PDB entry 7EGQ | electron microscopy, 3.35 A resolution | chains A and B of the 22 polymer chains in the assembly

Chain A:
Name: RNA-directed RNA polymerase
From: Severe acute respiratory syndrome coronavirus 2
Notes: EC 2.7.7.48
UniProt: P0DTD1 (R1AB_SARS2); residues 1-932 here correspond to UniProt positions 4393-5324 (UniProt number = residue number + 4392)
Chain sequence (932 residues; each row starts with the number of its first residue):
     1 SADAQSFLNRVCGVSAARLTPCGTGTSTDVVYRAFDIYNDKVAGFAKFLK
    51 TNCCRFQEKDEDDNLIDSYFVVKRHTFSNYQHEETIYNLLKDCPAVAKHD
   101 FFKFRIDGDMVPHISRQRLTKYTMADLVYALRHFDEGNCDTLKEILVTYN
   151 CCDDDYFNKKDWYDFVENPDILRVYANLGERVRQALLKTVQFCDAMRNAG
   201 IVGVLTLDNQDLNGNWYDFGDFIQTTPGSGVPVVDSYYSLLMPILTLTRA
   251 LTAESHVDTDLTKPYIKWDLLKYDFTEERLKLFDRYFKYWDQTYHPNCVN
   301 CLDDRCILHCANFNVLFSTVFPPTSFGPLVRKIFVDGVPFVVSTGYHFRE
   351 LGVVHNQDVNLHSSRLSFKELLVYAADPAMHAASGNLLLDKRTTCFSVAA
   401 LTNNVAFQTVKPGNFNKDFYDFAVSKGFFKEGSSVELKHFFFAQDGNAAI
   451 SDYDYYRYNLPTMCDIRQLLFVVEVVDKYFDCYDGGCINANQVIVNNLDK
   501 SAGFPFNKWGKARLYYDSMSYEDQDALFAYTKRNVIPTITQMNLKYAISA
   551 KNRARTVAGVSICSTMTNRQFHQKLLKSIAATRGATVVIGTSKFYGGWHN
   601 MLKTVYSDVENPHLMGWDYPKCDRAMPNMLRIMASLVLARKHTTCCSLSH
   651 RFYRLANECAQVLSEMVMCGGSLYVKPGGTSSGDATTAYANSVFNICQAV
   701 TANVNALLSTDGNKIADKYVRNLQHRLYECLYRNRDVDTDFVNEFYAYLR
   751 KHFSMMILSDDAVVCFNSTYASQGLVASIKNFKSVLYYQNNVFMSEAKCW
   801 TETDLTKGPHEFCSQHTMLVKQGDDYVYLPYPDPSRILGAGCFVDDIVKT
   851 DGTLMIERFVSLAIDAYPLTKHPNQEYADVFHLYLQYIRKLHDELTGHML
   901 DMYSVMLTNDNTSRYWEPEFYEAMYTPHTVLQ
Not modelled in the structure: 1-3, 930-932
Curated features (UniProtKB/Swiss-Prot):
  - region: Lys545 to Arg555 (Interaction with RMP Remdesivir), Thr582 to Pro620 (RdRp Palm N-ter)
  - active site: Ser759, Asp760, Asp761
  - binding site (Mn(2+)): Asn209, Asp218
  - binding site (Zn(2+)): His295, Cys301, Cys306, Cys310, Cys487, His642, Cys645, Cys646
  - site: Gln932 (Cleavage)
Bound ions: Zn2+ site 1: His295, Cys301, Cys306, Cys310; Zn2+ site 2: Cys487, His642, Cys645, Cys646

Chain B:
Name: Non-structural protein 8
From: Severe acute respiratory syndrome coronavirus 2
UniProt: P0DTD1 (R1AB_SARS2); residues 1-198 here correspond to UniProt positions 3943-4140 (UniProt number = residue number + 3942)
Chain sequence (198 residues; each row starts with the number of its first residue):
     1 AIASEFSSLPSYAAFATAQEAYEQAVANGDSEVVLKKLKKSLNVAKSEFD
    51 RDAAMQRKLEKMADQAMTQMYKQARSEDKRAKVTSAMQTMLFTMLRKLDN
   101 DALNNIINNARDGCVPLNIIPLTTAAKLMVVIPDYNTYKNTCDGTTFTYA
   151 SALWEIQQVVDADSKIVQLSEISMDNSPNLAWPLIVTALRANSAVKLQ
Not modelled in the structure: 1-5, 193-198
Curated features (UniProtKB/Swiss-Prot):
  - site: Gln198 (Cleavage)

How chain A and chain B interact:
Contacting residue pairs - 64 pairs, chain A then chain B:
  Leu270(A) with Ile119(B)
  Leu271(A) with Ile106(B); Pro116(B)
  Tyr273(A) with Arg111(B); Cys114(B); Pro116(B), hydrophobic
  Thr324(A) with Asn118(B)
  Phe326(A) with Asn118(B)
  Pro328(A) with Pro116(B); Leu117(B), hydrogen bond (backbone-backbone)
  Leu329(A) with Cys114(B), hydrophobic; Val115(B)
  Val330(A) with Gly113(B); Cys114(B); Val115(B), hydrogen bond (backbone-backbone); Leu117(B), hydrophobic; Ile120(B), hydrophobic
  Arg331(A) with Asp112(B); Gly113(B)
  Lys332(A) with Asn104(B), hydrogen bond
  Val338(A) with Leu95(B), hydrophobic
  Pro339(A) with Leu95(B)
  Phe340(A) with Leu95(B), hydrophobic
  Thr344(A) with Cys114(B), hydrogen bond
  Phe368(A) with Arg80(B); Thr84(B); Met87(B), hydrophobic
  Leu371(A) with Thr84(B); Met87(B); Leu91(B), hydrophobic
  Leu372(A) with Met87(B), hydrophobic
  Met380(A) with Met94(B); Leu95(B), hydrophobic
  His381(A) with Met94(B)
  Ser384(A) with Met94(B), hydrogen bond
  Asn386(A) with Lys127(B)
  Leu387(A) with Pro121(B); Lys127(B), hydrogen bond (backbone-backbone); Leu128(B), hydrophobic; Met129(B), hydrogen bond (backbone-backbone)
  Leu388(A) with Met129(B)
  Leu389(A) with Met129(B), hydrogen bond (backbone-backbone); Val130(B), hydrophobic; Val131(B), hydrogen bond (backbone-backbone); Tyr149(B)
  Asp390(A) with Val131(B)
  Lys391(A) with Val131(B), hydrogen bond (backbone-backbone); Pro133(B); Thr137(B); Thr141(B), hydrogen bond
  Arg392(A) with Val131(B)
  Val398(A) with Pro121(B)
  Ala400(A) with Met129(B), hydrophobic
  Thr402(A) with Met129(B)
  Asn403(A) with Met129(B)
  Asn404(A) with Met129(B)
  Val405(A) with Ile185(B), hydrophobic
  Trp509(A) with Met87(B), hydrophobic; Met90(B), hydrophobic
  Leu514(A) with Lys79(B)
  Ser518(A) with Ser76(B); Arg80(B), hydrogen bond (backbone-side chain)
  Asp523(A) with Arg80(B), salt bridge
  Met666(A) with Asn118(B)
Interface residues without a listed pair, chain A (56 interface residues in all): Lys272, Asp274, Ser325, Gly327, Val341, Arg365, Ala375, Pro378, Ala379, Ala382, Ala383, Gly385, Phe396, Phe407, Asn447, Tyr515, Asp517, Val675
Interface residues without a listed pair, chain B (45 interface residues in all): Val83, Ala86, Gln88, Phe92, Leu98, Ile107, Ala110, Leu122, Thr123, Ala125, Trp154, Ala162, Pro183

Overview:
The interface between chain A and chain B involves 56 residues on one side and 45 on the other; the contacts
include 12 hydrogen bonds and 1 salt bridge. Polar pairs include Asp523(A)-Arg80(B), Lys332(A)-Asn104(B) and
Thr344(A)-Cys114(B).
Here chain A is RNA-directed RNA polymerase and chain B is Non-structural protein 8, both from Severe acute
respiratory syndrome coronavirus 2. Entry 7EGQ (Co-transcriptional capping machineries in SARS-CoV-2 RTC:
Coupling of N7-methyltransferase and 3'-5' exoribonuclease with polymerase reveals mechanisms ...) was
determined by electron microscopy, deposited together with 7EIZ.
